Entry 1R3J (X-ray diffraction, 1.90 A resolution); this record covers chains A and C of the 3 polymer chains in the assembly.

Chain A:
Molecule: Antibody Fab fragment light chain
From: Mus musculus
Notes: antibody fragment or engineered binder
Chain sequence (212 residues; numbered 1 to 212; the number before each row is that of its first residue):
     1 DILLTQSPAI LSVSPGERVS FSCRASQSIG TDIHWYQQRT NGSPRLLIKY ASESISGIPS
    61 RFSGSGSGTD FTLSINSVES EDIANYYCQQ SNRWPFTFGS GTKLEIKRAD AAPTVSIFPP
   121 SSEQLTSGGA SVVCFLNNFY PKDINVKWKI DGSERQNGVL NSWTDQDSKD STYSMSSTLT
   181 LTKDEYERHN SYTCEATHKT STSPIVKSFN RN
Disulfide bonds: C23-C88, C134-C194

Chain C:
Molecule: Voltage-gated potassium channel
From: Streptomyces lividans
UniProt: P0A334 (KCSA_STRLI); residues 1-124 here = UniProt positions 1-124
Chain sequence (124 residues; each row starts with the number of its first residue):
     1 MAPMLSGLLA RLVKLLLGRH GSALHWRAAG AATVLLVIVL LAGSYLAVLA ERGAPGAQLI
    61 TYPRALWWSV ETATTVGYGD LYPVTLWGRC VAVVVMVAGI TSFGLVTAAL ATWFVGREQE
   121 RRGH
Disordered / not traced: 1-21
Sequence notes: engineered mutation A2 (Pro in P0A334), C90 (Leu in P0A334)
Ion coordination: thallium (I) ion site 1: T75, V76; thallium (I) ion site 2 near T75 (its only coordinating residue here); thallium (I) ion site 3: V76, G77; thallium (I) ion site 4: G77, Y78
Ligand contacts:
  - diacyl glycerol (DGA): P63, R64, L66, W67, V70, V84, T85, L86, R89, V93
  - nonan-1-ol (F09): L46, L49, A50, W87, C90, V91, V94
Curated features (UniProtKB/Swiss-Prot):
  - motif: T75 to D80 (Selectivity filter)

Chain A / chain C interface:
Pairs across the interface (18):
  D32(A) with R64(C), salt bridge
  Y50(A) with R64(C)
  S91(A) with I60(C)
  N92(A) with Q58(C); I60(C)
  R93(A) with G56(C), hydrogen bond (side chain-backbone); A57(C); Q58(C); I60(C)
  W94(A) with R52(C); G53(C); A54(C); P55(C); G56(C), hydrogen bond (backbone-backbone); A57(C), hydrogen bond (backbone-backbone); I60(C)
  F96(A) with R52(C); I60(C), hydrophobic
Also at the interface, not in a pair above, chain A (8 interface residues in all): D1

In short:
Chain A and chain C form an interface of 8 and 9 residues respectively, with 3 hydrogen bonds and 1 salt
bridge. Polar contacts include D32(A)-R64(C), R93(A)-G56(C) and W94(A)-G56(C). Bound to chain C: nonan-1-ol
and diacyl glycerol.
Chain A is Antibody Fab fragment light chain (Mus musculus) and chain C is Voltage-gated potassium channel
(Streptomyces lividans); the structure, potassium channel KcsA-Fab complex in high concentration of Tl+, was
determined by X-ray diffraction together with 1R3I, 1R3K and 1R3L from the same study.
